6UUN - chains A and R of the 7 polymer chains in the assembly; structure by electron microscopy, 3.00 A resolution.

[Chain A]
Protein: Guanine nucleotide-binding protein G(s) subunit alpha isoforms short
Organism: Homo sapiens
UniProtKB: P63092 (GNAS2_HUMAN); numbering as in UniProt (aligned over 1-394)
Chain sequence (394 residues; row label = number of the first residue in the row):
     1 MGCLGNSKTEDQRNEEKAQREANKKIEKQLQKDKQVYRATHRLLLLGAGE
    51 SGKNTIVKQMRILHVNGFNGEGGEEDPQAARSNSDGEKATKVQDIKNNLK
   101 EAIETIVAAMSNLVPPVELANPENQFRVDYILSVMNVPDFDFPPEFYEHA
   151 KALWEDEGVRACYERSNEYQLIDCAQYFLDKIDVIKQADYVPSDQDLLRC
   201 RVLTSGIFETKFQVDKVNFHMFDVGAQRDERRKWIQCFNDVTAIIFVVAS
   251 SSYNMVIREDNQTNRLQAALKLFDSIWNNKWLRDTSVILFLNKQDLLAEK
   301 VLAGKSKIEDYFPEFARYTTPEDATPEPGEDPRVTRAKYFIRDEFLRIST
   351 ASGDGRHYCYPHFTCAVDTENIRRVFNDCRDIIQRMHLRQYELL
Unresolved in the structure: 1-15, 48-204, 252-261, 293-307, 364-370
Sequence notes: conflict Asn54 (Ser in P63092), Ala226 (Gly in P63092), Ala268 (Glu in P63092), Lys271 (Asn in P63092), Asp274 (Lys in P63092), Lys280 (Arg in P63092), Asp284 (Thr in P63092), Thr285 (Ile in P63092)

[Chain R]
Protein: Calcitonin gene-related peptide type 1 receptor
Organism: Homo sapiens
UniProtKB: Q16602 (CALRL_HUMAN); residue numbers follow UniProt; this construct covers 22-461
Chain sequence (490 residues; each row starts with the number of its first residue; numbers below 1 keep their minus sign (Met-9 is residue -9)):
    -9 MKTIIALSYIFCLVFADYKDDDDLEVLFQGPAELEESPEDSIQLGVTRNK
    41 IMTAQYECYQKIMQDPIQQAEGVYCNRTWDGWLCWNDVAAGTESMQLCPD
    91 YFQDFDPSEKVTKICDQDGNWFRHPASNRTWTNYTQCNVNTHEKVKTALN
   141 LFYLTIIGHGLSIASLLISLGIFFYFKSLSCQRITLHKNLFFSFVCNSVV
   191 TIIHLTAVANNQALVATNPVSCKVSQFIHLYLMGCNYFWMLCEGIYLHTL
   241 IVVAVFAEKQHLMWYYFLGWGFPLIPACIHAIARSLYYNDNCWISSDTHL
   291 LYIIHGPICAALLVNLFFLLNIVRVLITKLKVTHQAESNLYMKAVRATLI
   341 LVPLLGIEFVLIPWRPEGKIAEEVYDYIMHILMHFQGLLVSTIFCFFNGE
   391 VQAILRRNWNQYKIQFGNSFSNSEALRSASYTVSTISDGPGYSHDCPSEH
   441 LNGKSIHDIENVLLKPENLYNPAGLEVLFQGPHHHHHHHH
Unresolved in the structure: -9 to 34, 324-328, 354-362, 403-480
Sequence notes: initiating methionine (-9); expression tag (-8 to 21, 462-480)
UniProt features mapped onto this chain:
  - region: Thr288, His289 (Required for RAMP3 interaction)
  - site: Gln202 (Required for ADM interaction), Gln250 (Required for RAMP3 interaction), Ser286 (Required for ADM2 interaction), Thr288 (Required for RAMP2 interaction), His295 (Required for ADM2 interaction), Trp354 (Required for ADM2 interaction), Met373 (Required for ADM interaction)
  - modified residue (Phosphoserine): Ser420, Ser445
  - glycosylation (N-linked (GlcNAc...) asparagine): Asn66, Asn118, Asn123
  - natural variant: Val205 (deletion: In LMPHM8; uncertain significance)
  - mutagenesis: Trp72 (W72A: Strongly reduced affinity for adrenomedullin), Phe92 (F92A: Strongly reduced affinity for adrenomedullin), Trp121 (W121A: Strongly reduced affinity for adrenomedullin)
Cystine bridges: Cys48-Cys74, Cys65-Cys105, Cys88-Cys127, Cys212-Cys282
From the paper describing this entry:
  - conformationally variable residues (helix shift, loop rearrangement): Phe246, Leu351

[How chain A and chain R interact]
Contacting residue pairs (40; chain A residue first):
  Gln35(A) with Lys249(R)
  Arg38(A) with Ala247(R); Lys249(R)
  Ala39(A) with Ala247(R)
  His41(A) with Phe246(R)
  Val217(A) with Phe246(R), hydrophobic
  Tyr358(A) with Val322(R), hydrogen bond (side chain-backbone); Thr323(R)
  Phe376(A) with Phe246(R), hydrophobic
  Arg380(A) with Val242(R), hydrogen bond (side chain-backbone); Val245(R); Phe246(R)
  Asp381(A) with Lys319(R), salt bridge
  Ile383(A) with Val245(R)
  Gln384(A) with Ile241(R), hydrogen bond (side chain-backbone); Val245(R); Lys319(R), hydrogen bond
  Arg385(A) with Lys319(R), hydrogen bond (side chain-backbone); Val322(R)
  His387(A) with Leu240(R); Val245(R)
  Leu388(A) with Ile241(R), hydrophobic; Leu316(R), hydrophobic
  Gln390(A) with Arg173(R); Glu390(R)
  Tyr391(A) with Arg173(R); His177(R); Tyr236(R); Leu237(R); Leu240(R), hydrophobic
  Glu392(A) with Arg336(R), hydrogen bond (backbone-side chain); Asn388(R); Gly389(R), hydrogen bond (side chain-backbone); Glu390(R)
  Leu393(A) with Ile312(R), hydrophobic; Leu316(R); Ile340(R), hydrophobic; Leu341(R), hydrophobic
  Leu394(A) with Leu316(R), hydrophobic; Leu320(R), hydrophobic
Interface residues without a listed pair, chain A (22 interface residues in all): Phe219, Arg356, Arg389
Interface residues without a listed pair, chain R (25 interface residues in all): Ala337, Phe384
Interface features reported in the paper:
  - interface residues, chain R: Phe246(R)

[Summary]
Chain A and chain R form an interface of 22 and 25 residues respectively, with 7 hydrogen bonds and 1 salt
bridge. Polar pairs include Asp381(A)-Lys319(R), Tyr358(A)-Val322(R) and Arg380(A)-Val242(R). Curated
annotation (UniProt) lists 3 mutagenesis sites on chain R. From the paper: the interface residue Phe246(R);
conformational variability at Phe246(R) and Leu351(R).
Here chain A is Guanine nucleotide-binding protein G(s) subunit alpha isoforms short and chain R is Calcitonin
gene-related peptide type 1 receptor, both from Homo sapiens. Entry 6UUN (CryoEM Structure of the active
Adrenomedullin 1 receptor G protein complex with adrenomedullin peptide) was determined by electron
microscopy, deposited together with 6UUS and 6UVA.
